1PZF - chains A and C of the 4 polymer chains in the assembly; structure by X-ray diffraction, 2.20 A resolution.

Chain A (and C):
Molecule: lactate dehydrogenase
From: Toxoplasma gondii
Notes: EC 1.1.1.27; chain C of this document is another copy of the same molecule, construct and numbering; everything in this record applies to it too
UniProt: P90613 (P90613_TOXGO); the construct has insertions or renumbered stretches relative to UniProt, so the offset changes along the chain: 12-33 = UniProt 1-22; 35-47 = UniProt 23-35; 49-72 = UniProt 36-59; 74-81 = UniProt 62-69; 11 more segments
Sequence (331 residues; numbered 12 to 335 plus 24 insertion-coded residues; 17 numbers in that range are skipped by the numbering (no residue carries them; nothing is unmodelled there); the number before each row is that of its first residue; a row labelled like 73A-73B holds insertion residues (73A, then the next letters in order)):
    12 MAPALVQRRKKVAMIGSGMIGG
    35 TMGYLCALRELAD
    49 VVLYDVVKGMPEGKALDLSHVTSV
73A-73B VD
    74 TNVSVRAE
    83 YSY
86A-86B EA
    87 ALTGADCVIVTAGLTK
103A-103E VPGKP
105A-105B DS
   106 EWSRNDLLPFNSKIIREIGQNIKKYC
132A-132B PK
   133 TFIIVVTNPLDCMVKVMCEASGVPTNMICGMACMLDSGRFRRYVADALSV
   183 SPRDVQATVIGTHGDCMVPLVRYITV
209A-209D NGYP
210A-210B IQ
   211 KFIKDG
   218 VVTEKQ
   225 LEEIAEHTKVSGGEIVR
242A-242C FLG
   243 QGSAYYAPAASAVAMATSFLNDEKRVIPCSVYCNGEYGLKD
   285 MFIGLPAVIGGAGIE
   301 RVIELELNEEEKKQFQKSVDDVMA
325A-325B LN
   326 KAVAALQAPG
Disordered / not traced: 12-13, 335 (chain C: 12-13, 333-335)
Sequence notes: cloning artifact (334-335)
Small-molecule neighbours:
  - 3-acetylpyridine adenine dinucleotide (A3D): Gly27, Ser28, Gly29, Met30, Ile31, Gly32, Tyr52, Asp53, Val54, Val55, Met58, Tyr85, Thr97, Ala98, Gly99, Leu100, Thr101, Leu112, Asn116, Ile119, Val138, Thr139, Asn140, Leu142, Met163, Ala164, Leu167, His195, Ser245, Ala246, Pro250
  - oxalate ion (OXL): Trp107, Arg109, Asn140, Leu167, Arg171, His195, Gly236, Ser245, Ala246

Chain A / chain C interface:
Residue-residue contacts (103; chain A residue first):
  Met30(A) - Met30(C)  hydrophobic
  Gly33(A) - Tyr248(C)
  Thr35(A) - Tyr38(C)
  Thr35(A) - Tyr248(C)  hydrogen bond (backbone-side chain)
  Tyr38(A) - Thr35(C)
  Tyr38(A) - Leu39(C)
  Tyr38(A) - Tyr248(C)  hydrogen bond (side chain-backbone)
  Tyr38(A) - Ala251(C)
  Tyr38(A) - Ala252(C)
  Leu39(A) - Tyr38(C)
  Leu39(A) - Leu42(C)  hydrophobic
  Leu42(A) - Leu39(C)  hydrophobic
  Leu42(A) - Arg43(C)
  Arg43(A) - Leu42(C)
  Arg43(A) - Val73A(C)
  Gly57(A) - Phe242A(C)
  Met58(A) - Phe242A(C)  hydrogen bond (backbone-backbone)
  Met58(A) - Leu242B(C)
  Glu60(A) - Phe242A(C)
  Gly61(A) - Ile239(C)
  Gly61(A) - Phe242A(C)
  Lys62(A) - Leu242B(C)
  Lys62(A) - Tyr247(C)
  Leu64(A) - Glu238(C)
  Leu64(A) - Phe242A(C)  hydrophobic
  Asp65(A) - Ile239(C)
  Asp65(A) - Ala246(C)
  Asp65(A) - Tyr247(C)  hydrogen bond (side chain-backbone)
  Asp65(A) - Tyr248(C)  hydrogen bond (side chain-backbone)
  Asp65(A) - Ala249(C)  hydrogen bond (side chain-backbone)
  Asp65(A) - Pro250(C)
  Leu66(A) - Tyr248(C)  hydrophobic
  Ser67(A) - Arg174(C)
  His68(A) - Arg171(C)  hydrogen bond
  His68(A) - Tyr175(C)  hydrogen bond
  His68(A) - Ile239(C)
  His68(A) - Ala249(C)
  Val69(A) - Tyr248(C)
  Val69(A) - Ala249(C)
  Thr70(A) - Arg174(C)  hydrogen bond
  Thr70(A) - Pro184(C)
  Ser71(A) - Gly170(C)  hydrogen bond (side chain-backbone)
  Ser71(A) - Arg173(C)  hydrogen bond (backbone-side chain)
  Ser71(A) - Arg174(C)  hydrogen bond (side chain-backbone)
  Ser71(A) - Pro184(C)
  Val72(A) - Ala252(C)
  Val72(A) - Ser253(C)
  Val73A(A) - Arg43(C)
  Asp73B(A) - Arg173(C)  salt bridge
  Asp73B(A) - Arg185(C)
  Thr74(A) - Pro184(C)
  Asn75(A) - Arg174(C)  hydrogen bond
  Asn75(A) - Ser183(C)
  Asn75(A) - Pro184(C)
  Val76(A) - Arg174(C)
  Met166(A) - Val72(C)
  Gly170(A) - Ser71(C)  hydrogen bond (backbone-side chain)
  Arg171(A) - His68(C)  hydrogen bond
  Arg173(A) - Ser71(C)  hydrogen bond (side chain-backbone)
  Arg173(A) - Asp73B(C)  salt bridge
  Arg174(A) - Ser67(C)
  Arg174(A) - Thr70(C)  hydrogen bond
  Arg174(A) - Ser71(C)  hydrogen bond (backbone-side chain)
  Arg174(A) - Asn75(C)  hydrogen bond
  Arg174(A) - Val76(C)
  Tyr175(A) - Leu64(C)
  Tyr175(A) - His68(C)  hydrogen bond
  Asp178(A) - Arg79(C)  salt bridge
  Val182(A) - Asn75(C)
  Ser183(A) - Asn75(C)
  Pro184(A) - Thr70(C)
  Pro184(A) - Ser71(C)
  Pro184(A) - Thr74(C)
  Pro184(A) - Asn75(C)
  Arg185(A) - Asp73B(C)
  Glu238(A) - Leu64(C)
  Ile239(A) - Gly61(C)
  Ile239(A) - Asp65(C)
  Ile239(A) - His68(C)
  Phe242A(A) - Gly57(C)
  Phe242A(A) - Met58(C)  hydrogen bond (backbone-backbone)
  Phe242A(A) - Glu60(C)
  Phe242A(A) - Gly61(C)
  Phe242A(A) - Leu64(C)  hydrophobic
  Leu242B(A) - Met58(C)
  Leu242B(A) - Lys62(C)
  Ala246(A) - Asp65(C)
  Tyr247(A) - Lys62(C)
  Tyr247(A) - Asp65(C)  hydrogen bond (backbone-side chain)
  Tyr248(A) - Gly33(C)  hydrogen bond (side chain-backbone)
  Tyr248(A) - Thr35(C)  hydrogen bond (side chain-backbone)
  Tyr248(A) - Tyr38(C)  hydrogen bond (backbone-side chain)
  Tyr248(A) - Asp65(C)  hydrogen bond (backbone-side chain)
  Tyr248(A) - Leu66(C)  hydrophobic
  Tyr248(A) - Val69(C)
  Ala249(A) - Asp65(C)  hydrogen bond (backbone-side chain)
  Ala249(A) - His68(C)
  Ala249(A) - Val69(C)
  Pro250(A) - Asp65(C)
  Ala251(A) - Tyr38(C)
  Ala252(A) - Tyr38(C)
  Ala252(A) - Val72(C)
  Ser253(A) - Val72(C)
Interface residues without a listed pair, chain A (51 interface residues in all): Ser235, Arg267
Interface residues without a listed pair, chain C (51 interface residues in all): Met166, Val182, Ser235, Arg267

In short:
Chain A and chain C each contribute 51 residues to their interface, with 27 hydrogen bonds and 3 salt bridges.
Polar pairs include Asp73B(A)-Arg173(C), Asp178(A)-Arg79(C) and Thr35(A)-Tyr248(C). Chain A binds oxalate ion
and 3-acetylpyridine adenine dinucleotide.
Chain A and chain C are both lactate dehydrogenase (Toxoplasma gondii); the structure, T.gondii LDH1 ternary
complex with APAD+ and oxalate, was determined by X-ray diffraction together with 1PZE, 1PZG and 1PZH from the
same study.
